Entry 4EBW (X-ray diffraction, 2.65 A resolution); this record covers chain A.

# Chain A
Protein: Focal adhesion kinase 1
Organism: Homo sapiens
Notes: EC 2.7.10.2
Reference sequence: Q05397 (FAK1_HUMAN); residues 411-686 here = UniProt positions 411-686
Sequence (304 residues; row label = number of the first residue in the row):
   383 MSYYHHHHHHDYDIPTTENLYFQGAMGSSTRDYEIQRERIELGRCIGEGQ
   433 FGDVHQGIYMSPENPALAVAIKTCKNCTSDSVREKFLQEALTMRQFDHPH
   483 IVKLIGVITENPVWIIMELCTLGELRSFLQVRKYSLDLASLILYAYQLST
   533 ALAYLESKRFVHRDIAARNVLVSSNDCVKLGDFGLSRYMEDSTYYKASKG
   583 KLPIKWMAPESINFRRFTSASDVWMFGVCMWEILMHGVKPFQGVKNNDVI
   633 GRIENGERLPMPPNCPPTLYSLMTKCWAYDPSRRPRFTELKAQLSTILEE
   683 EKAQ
Unresolved in the structure: 383-410, 444-445, 568-582
Cystine bridges: Cys-456/Cys-459
Sequence notes: initiating methionine (383); expression tag (384-410)
Ligand contacts: 0PF (1-ethyl-8-(4-ethylphenyl)-5-methyl-1,5-dihydropyrazolo[4,3-c][2,1]benzothiazine 4,4-dioxide): Met-475, Phe-478, Ile-483, Leu-534, Leu-537, Phe-542, His-544, Arg-550, Asn-551, Val-552, Leu-562, Gly-563, Asp-564, Asp-604, Met-607, Phe-608, Cys-611, Phe-669
Swiss-Prot annotation at these positions:
  - active site: Asp-546 (Proton acceptor)
  - binding site (ATP): Ile-428 to Gly-434, Lys-454, Glu-500 to Cys-502
  - modified residue: Tyr-570 (Phosphotyrosine), Tyr-576 (Phosphotyrosine), Tyr-577 (Phosphotyrosine), Ser-580 (Phosphoserine)

# In short
Chain A binds compound 0PF. UniProt lists active-site residue Asp-546 and 11 ATP-binding residues.
Chain A is Focal adhesion kinase 1 (Homo sapiens); the structure, Structure of Focal Adhesion Kinase catalytic
domain in complex with novel allosteric inhibitor, was determined by X-ray diffraction (same publication as
4EBV).
